PDB entry 6TV3 | X-ray diffraction, 1.50 A resolution | chain A

== Chain A ==
Protein: DNA repair and recombination protein RadA
Source organism: Pyrococcus furiosus
UniProtKB: O74036 (RADA_PYRFU); aligned to UniProt positions 108-349 over residues 108-349
Chain sequence (231 residues; numbered 107 to 349; 12 numbers in that range are skipped by the numbering (no residue carries them; nothing is unmodelled there); the number before each row is that of its first residue):
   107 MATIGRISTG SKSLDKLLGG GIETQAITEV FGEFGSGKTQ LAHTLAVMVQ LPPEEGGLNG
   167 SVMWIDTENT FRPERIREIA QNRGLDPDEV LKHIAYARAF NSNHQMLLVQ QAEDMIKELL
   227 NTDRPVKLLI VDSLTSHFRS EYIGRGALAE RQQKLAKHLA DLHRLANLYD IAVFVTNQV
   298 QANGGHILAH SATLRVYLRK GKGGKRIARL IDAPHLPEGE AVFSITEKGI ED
Unresolved in the structure: 107, 298-308
Sequence notes: initiating methionine (107); engineered mutation M169 (Ile in O74036), A201 (Tyr in O74036), Y202 (Val in O74036), M221 (Lys in O74036), N300 (Arg288 in O74036)
Residues lining bound ligands: 3-azanylnaphthalene-2-carboxylic acid (NYE): M169, W170, I171, A201, Y202, A203, L214, Q217, A218, M221

== In short ==
Ligands of chain A: 3-azanylnaphthalene-2-carboxylic acid.
Chain A is DNA repair and recombination protein RadA (Pyrococcus furiosus); the structure, HumRadA1 in complex
with 3-amino-2-naphthoic acid, was determined by X-ray diffraction, deposited together with 6TW3, 6TW9 and
6XTW.
